9G9E - chains D and G of the 9 polymer chains in the assembly; structure by electron microscopy, 2.87 A resolution.

Chain D:
Protein: CRISPR system Cms endoribonuclease Csm3
Source organism: Enterococcus italicus DSM 15952
Notes: EC 3.1.-.-
UniProtKB: E6LHV5 (CSM3_ENTI1); residue numbers follow UniProt; this construct covers 1-214
Chain sequence (214 residues; numbered 1 to 214; the number before each row is that of its first residue):
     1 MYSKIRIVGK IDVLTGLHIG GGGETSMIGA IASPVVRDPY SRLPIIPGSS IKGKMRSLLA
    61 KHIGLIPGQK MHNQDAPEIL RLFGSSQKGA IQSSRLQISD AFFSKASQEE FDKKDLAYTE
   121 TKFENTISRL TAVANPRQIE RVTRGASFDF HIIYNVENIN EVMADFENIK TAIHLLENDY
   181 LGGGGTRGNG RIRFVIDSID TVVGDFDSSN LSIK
Not modelled in the structure: 22-28, 65-74
Sequence notes: engineered mutation A32 (Asp in E6LHV5)

Chain G:
Protein: CRISPR system Cms protein Csm4
Source organism: Enterococcus italicus DSM 15952
UniProtKB: E6LHV4 (CSM4_ENTI1); residue numbers follow UniProt; this construct covers 1-307
Chain sequence (307 residues; row label = number of the first residue in the row):
     1 MNQLVVKLVK LTFKSPVHFG MKRLSDSNHT IAADTLFSAL IIEALQQQLE LSHLLNNLVI
    61 TDLFPYNKTS YFLPKPLIRI EGKKGDESGY KAFKKLTYIP VENYSEYLRG EIDSLEASKI
   121 AESLNLGKAS LSTKVSLQAV DHNGESEPYS VGNFTFYPES GLYFLAKGNA DTIGQLEILM
   181 HALQYSGIGG KRSAGYGQFR CTIEDSGKFD SLLSQTGNIA ILLSSAMASD EELVDCLEDA
   241 RYLLKKRTGF VQSKTYADQL VKKKDFYAFS AGSTFYQKFN GKIFDVSDNG RHSVYRYAKA
   301 FWLEGKI
Not modelled in the structure: 1-3

Interface between chain D and chain G:
Residue-residue contacts (44; chain D residue first):
  M1(D) with Q47(G)
  Y2(D) with Q46(G); Q47(G)
  K4(D) with E43(G), salt bridge; A182(G), hydrogen bond (side chain-backbone); Y185(G); S186(G), hydrogen bond
  D38(D) with T155(G)
  P39(D) with S130(G)
  Y40(D) with T155(G); Y157(G), hydrophobic; P158(G)
  G48(D) with A194(G)
  S49(D) with K134(G), hydrogen bond; A194(G), hydrogen bond (backbone-backbone)
  K52(D) with S193(G)
  R56(D) with Q138(G), hydrogen bond
  S86(D) with L260(G)
  K88(D) with D258(G)
  G89(D) with D258(G), hydrogen bond (backbone-backbone)
  I91(D) with K254(G); D258(G)
  S93(D) with K254(G)
  S94(D) with S193(G)
  L96(D) with S193(G)
  Q97(D) with Y185(G); S186(G); R192(G); S193(G); Q198(G)
  I98(D) with S193(G); A194(G); G195(G), hydrogen bond (backbone-backbone)
  S99(D) with G195(G); Q198(G)
  D100(D) with G195(G)
  F102(D) with K14(G); S15(G)
  H151(D) with Q198(G)
  I153(D) with Y185(G), hydrophobic
  V202(D) with H181(G); Y185(G)
  V203(D) with Q47(G); Y185(G), hydrophobic
Also at the interface, not in a pair above, chain D (28 interface residues in all): P47, K61
Also at the interface, not in a pair above, chain G (31 interface residues in all): P16, Q48, K128, D141, N153, R200, S253, Q259

Summary:
28 residues of chain D and 31 residues of chain G are in contact, with 7 hydrogen bonds and 1 salt bridge.
Polar pairs include K4(D)-E43(G), K4(D)-A182(G) and K4(D)-S186(G).
Chain D is CRISPR system Cms endoribonuclease Csm3 and chain G is CRISPR system Cms protein Csm4, both from
Enterococcus italicus DSM 15952; the structure, CryoEM structure of Enterococcus italicus Csm-crRNA complex
bound to AMPNPP, was determined by electron microscopy (same publication as 9G9A, 9G9B, 9G9C, 9G9D, 9G9F, 9G9G
and 4 further entries).
